6DZK - chains A and L of the 23 polymer chains in the assembly; structure by electron microscopy, 3.60 A resolution.

Chain A:
Molecule: 16S rRNA
Source organism: Mycobacterium smegmatis str. MC2 155
Sequence (1511 nucleotides; each row starts with the number of its first residue):
     7 UUUGGAGAGUUUGAUCCUGGCUCAGGACGAACGCUGGCGGCGUGCUUAAC
    57 ACAUGCAAGUCGAACGGAAAGGCCCUUUCGGGGGUACUCGAGUGGCGAAC
   107 GGGUGAGUAACACGUGGGUGAUCUGCCCUGCACUUUGGGAUAAGCCUGGG
   157 AAACUGGGUCUAAUACCGAAUACACCCUGCUGGUCGCAUGGCCUGGUAGG
   207 GGAAAGCUUUUGCGGUGUGGGAUGGGCCCGCGGCCUAUCAGCUUGUUGGU
   257 GGGGUGAUGGCCUACCAAGGCGACGACGGGUAGCCGGCCUGAGAGGGUGA
   307 CCGGCCACACUGGGACUGAGAUACGGCCCAGACUCCUACGGGAGGCAGCA
   357 GUGGGGAAUAUUGCACAAUGGGCGCAAGCCUGAUGCAGCGACGCCGCGUG
   407 AGGGAUGACGGCCUUCGGGUUGUAAACCUCUUUCAGCACAGACGAAGCGC
   457 AAGUGACGGUAUGUGCAGAAGAAGGACCGGCCAACUACGUGCCAGCAGCC
   507 GCGGUAAUACGUAGGGUCCGAGCGUUGUCCGGAAUUACUGGGCGUAAAGA
   557 GCUCGUAGGUGGUUUGUCGCGUUGUUCGUGAAAACUCACAGCUUAACUGU
   607 GGGCGUGCGGGCGAUACGGGCAGACUAGAGUACUGCAGGGGAGACUGGAA
   657 UUCCUGGUGUAGCGGUGGAAUGCGCAGAUAUCAGGAGGAACACCGGUGGC
   707 GAAGGCGGGUCUCUGGGCAGUAACUGACGCUGAGGAGCGAAAGCGUGGGG
   757 AGCGAACAGGAUUAGAUACCCUGGUAGUCCACGCCGUAAACGGUGGGUAC
   807 UAGGUGUGGGUUUCCUUCCUUGGGAUCCGUGCCGUAGCUAACGCAUUAAG
   857 UACCCCGCCUGGGGAGUACGGCCGCAAGGCUAAAACUCAAAGGAAUUGAC
   907 GGGGGCCCGCACAAGCGGCGGAGCAUGUGGAUUAAUUCGAUGCAACGCGA
   957 AGAACCUUACCUGGGUUUGACAUGCACAGGACGCCGGCAGAGAUGUCGGU
  1007 UCCCUUGUGGCCUGUGUGCAGGUGGUGCAUGGCUGUCGUCAGCUCGUGUC
  1057 GUGAGAUGUUGGGUUAAGUCCCGCAACGAGCGCAACCCUUGUCUCAUGUU
  1107 GCCAGCACGUUAUGGUGGGGACUCGUGAGAGACUGCCGGGGUCAACUCGG
  1157 AGGAAGGUGGGGAUGACGUCAAGUCAUCAUGCCCCUUAUGUCCAGGGCUU
  1207 CACACAUGCUACAAUGGCCGGUACAAAGGGCUGCGAUGCCGUGAGGUGGA
  1257 GCGAAUCCUUUCAAAGCCGGUCUCAGUUCGGAUCGGGGUCUGCAACUCGA
  1307 CCCCGUGAAGUCGGAGUCGCUAGUAAUCGCAGAUCAGCAACGCUGCGGUG
  1357 AAUACGUUCCCGGGCCUUGUACACACCGCCCGUCACGUCAUGAAAGUCGG
  1407 UAACACCCGAAGCCGGUGGCCUAACCCUUGUGGAGGGAGCCGUCGAAGGU
  1457 GGGAUCGGCGAUUGGGACGAAGUCGUAACAAGGUAGCCGUACCGGAAGGU
  1507 GCGGCUGGAUC

Chain L:
Protein: 30S ribosomal protein S12
Source organism: Mycobacterium smegmatis (strain ATCC 700084 / mc(2)155)
UniProtKB: A0QS96 (RS12_MYCS2); numbering as in UniProt (aligned over 1-124)
Sequence (124 residues; row label = number of the first residue in the row):
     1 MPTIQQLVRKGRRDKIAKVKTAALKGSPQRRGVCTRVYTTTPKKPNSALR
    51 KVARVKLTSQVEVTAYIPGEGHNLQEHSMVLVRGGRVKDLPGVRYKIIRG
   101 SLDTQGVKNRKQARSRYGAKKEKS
Disordered / not traced: 1, 124
UniProt features mapped onto this chain:
  - modified residue: Asp-89 (3-methylthioaspartic acid)

How chain A and chain L interact:
Residue-residue contacts - 107 pairs, chain A then chain L:
  U28(A) / Lys-20(L)  salt bridge to the phosphate
  A36(A) / Pro-28(L)  base contact
  A37(A) / Gln-29(L)  hydrogen bond to the base
  C38(A) / Gln-29(L)  sugar contact
  C38(A) / Ile-98(L)  sugar contact
  C38(A) / Ser-101(L)  sugar contact
  G39(A) / Ser-115(L)  hydrogen bond to the sugar
  G39(A) / Gly-118(L)  sugar contact
  C40(A) / Arg-114(L)  hydrogen bond to the sugar
  C40(A) / Ser-115(L)  sugar contact
  C40(A) / Ala-119(L)  sugar contact
  C40(A) / Lys-120(L)  salt bridge to the phosphate
  U41(A) / Lys-120(L)  salt bridge to the phosphate
  U41(A) / Lys-121(L)  phosphate contact
  G362(A) / Arg-30(L)  hydrogen bond to the phosphate
  G362(A) / Arg-31(L)  salt bridge to the phosphate
  G362(A) / Thr-58(L)  phosphate contact
  A363(A) / Ser-27(L)  hydrogen bond to the base
  A363(A) / Pro-28(L)  base contact
  A363(A) / Gln-29(L)  base contact
  A363(A) / Arg-30(L)  salt bridge to the phosphate
  A363(A) / Arg-31(L)  hydrogen bond to the phosphate
  A363(A) / Thr-58(L)  hydrogen bond to the phosphate
  G480(A) / Lys-121(L)  sugar contact
  G481(A) / Arg-114(L)  salt bridge to the phosphate
  G481(A) / Ser-115(L)  phosphate contact
  G481(A) / Lys-121(L)  salt bridge to the phosphate
  A482(A) / Ala-113(L)  phosphate contact
  A482(A) / Arg-114(L)  hydrogen bond to the phosphate
  A482(A) / Ser-115(L)  hydrogen bond to the phosphate
  A482(A) / Arg-116(L)  hydrogen bond to the phosphate
  C483(A) / Ala-113(L)  phosphate contact
  C483(A) / Arg-116(L)  salt bridge to the phosphate
  C498(A) / Ser-47(L)  hydrogen bond to the base
  C499(A) / Ser-47(L)  hydrogen bond to the phosphate
  A500(A) / Ala-48(L)  phosphate contact
  A500(A) / Leu-49(L)  hydrogen bond to the phosphate
  G501(A) / Arg-50(L)  hydrogen bond to the base
  G501(A) / Lys-51(L)  salt bridge to the phosphate
  G501(A) / Gly-69(L)  phosphate contact
  G501(A) / Glu-70(L)  phosphate contact
  C502(A) / Arg-50(L)  base contact
  C502(A) / Tyr-66(L)  hydrogen bond to the phosphate
  C502(A) / Pro-68(L)  phosphate contact
  C502(A) / Gly-69(L)  hydrogen bond to the phosphate
  C502(A) / Asp-89(L)  hydrogen bond to the base
  C502(A) / Tyr-117(L)  phosphate contact
  A503(A) / Arg-50(L)  base contact
  A503(A) / Asp-89(L)  hydrogen bond to the base
  A503(A) / Arg-116(L)  phosphate contact
  A503(A) / Tyr-117(L)  phosphate contact
  G504(A) / Lys-96(L)  salt bridge to the phosphate
  C505(A) / Lys-88(L)  hydrogen bond to the phosphate
  C506(A) / Lys-88(L)  salt bridge to the phosphate
  G507(A) / Asn-46(L)  hydrogen bond to the base
  G507(A) / Asp-89(L)  base contact
  C508(A) / Asn-46(L)  hydrogen bond to the base
  G509(A) / Ser-47(L)  hydrogen bond to the base
  G517(A) / Arg-110(L)  hydrogen bond to the phosphate
  U518(A) / Asn-109(L)  sugar contact
  U518(A) / Arg-110(L)  phosphate contact
  U518(A) / Lys-111(L)  hydrogen bond to the phosphate
  U518(A) / Gln-112(L)  hydrogen bond to the phosphate
  A519(A) / Lys-111(L)  phosphate contact
  A519(A) / Gln-112(L)  phosphate contact
  G530(A) / Arg-116(L)  sugar contact
  U531(A) / Arg-83(L)  hydrogen bond to the sugar
  U532(A) / Pro-28(L)  hydrogen bond to the sugar
  U532(A) / Gln-29(L)  base contact
  U532(A) / Arg-83(L)  sugar contact
  U532(A) / Gly-84(L)  hydrogen bond to the sugar
  G533(A) / Thr-21(L)  phosphate contact
  G533(A) / Gly-26(L)  hydrogen bond to the sugar
  G533(A) / Ser-27(L)  sugar contact
  G533(A) / Pro-28(L)  sugar contact
  U534(A) / Lys-20(L)  phosphate contact
  U541(A) / Lys-15(L)  base contact
  U542(A) / Arg-12(L)  hydrogen bond to the sugar
  U542(A) / Arg-13(L)  hydrogen bond to the base
  U542(A) / Asp-14(L)  sugar contact
  U542(A) / Lys-15(L)  base contact
  A543(A) / Arg-12(L)  base contact
  C544(A) / Leu-7(L)  phosphate contact
  C544(A) / Arg-12(L)  salt bridge to the phosphate
  G547(A) / Pro-2(L)  base contact
  G547(A) / Arg-12(L)  hydrogen bond to the base
  G548(A) / Pro-2(L)  base contact
  G565(A) / Gln-5(L)  sugar contact
  C861(A) / Thr-3(L)  phosphate contact
  C862(A) / Thr-3(L)  hydrogen bond to the phosphate
  C862(A) / Gln-5(L)  phosphate contact
  C862(A) / Gln-6(L)  base contact
  C862(A) / Arg-9(L)  salt bridge to the phosphate
  G863(A) / Gln-6(L)  hydrogen bond to the base
  G863(A) / Arg-9(L)  salt bridge to the phosphate
  G863(A) / Lys-10(L)  salt bridge to the phosphate
  C864(A) / Gln-6(L)  base contact
  C864(A) / Lys-10(L)  salt bridge to the phosphate
  U866(A) / Arg-12(L)  hydrogen bond to the base
  U866(A) / Lys-15(L)  sugar contact
  G867(A) / Lys-15(L)  salt bridge to the phosphate
  A891(A) / Lys-18(L)  salt bridge to the phosphate
  U893(A) / Pro-91(L)  phosphate contact
  U893(A) / Gly-92(L)  phosphate contact
  C894(A) / Lys-43(L)  salt bridge to the phosphate
  C894(A) / Pro-91(L)  phosphate contact
  A1477(A) / Lys-44(L)  salt bridge to the phosphate
Also at the interface, not in a pair above, chain A (60 interface residues in all): G26, U242, C549, G564, A739, C865, A890, A895, A1396, A1476
Also at the interface, not in a pair above, chain L (62 interface residues in all): Arg-54, Gly-71, Leu-81, Arg-86, Val-87, Leu-90, Arg-94

Overview:
Chain A and chain L form an interface of 60 and 62 residues respectively, with 35 hydrogen bonds and 20 salt
bridges. Among the polar pairs are A37(A)/Gln-29(L), A363(A)/Ser-27(L) and C498(A)/Ser-47(L).
Chain A is 16S rRNA (Mycobacterium smegmatis str. MC2 155) and chain L is 30S ribosomal protein S12
(Mycobacterium smegmatis (strain ATCC 700084 / mc(2)155)); the structure, Cryo-EM Structure of Mycobacterium
smegmatis C(minus) 30S ribosomal subunit with MPY, was determined by electron microscopy (same publication as
6DZP and 6DZI).
